PDB entry 1J07 | X-ray diffraction, 2.35 A resolution | chains A and B

== Chain A (and B) ==
Molecule: acetylcholinesterase
Organism: Mus musculus
Notes: EC 3.1.1.7; fragment: catalytic domain; chain B of this document is another copy of the same molecule, construct and numbering; everything in this record applies to it too
Reference sequence: P21836 (ACES_MOUSE); residues 1-543 here correspond to UniProt positions 32-574 (UniProt number = residue number + 31)
Sequence (543 residues; each row starts with the number of its first residue):
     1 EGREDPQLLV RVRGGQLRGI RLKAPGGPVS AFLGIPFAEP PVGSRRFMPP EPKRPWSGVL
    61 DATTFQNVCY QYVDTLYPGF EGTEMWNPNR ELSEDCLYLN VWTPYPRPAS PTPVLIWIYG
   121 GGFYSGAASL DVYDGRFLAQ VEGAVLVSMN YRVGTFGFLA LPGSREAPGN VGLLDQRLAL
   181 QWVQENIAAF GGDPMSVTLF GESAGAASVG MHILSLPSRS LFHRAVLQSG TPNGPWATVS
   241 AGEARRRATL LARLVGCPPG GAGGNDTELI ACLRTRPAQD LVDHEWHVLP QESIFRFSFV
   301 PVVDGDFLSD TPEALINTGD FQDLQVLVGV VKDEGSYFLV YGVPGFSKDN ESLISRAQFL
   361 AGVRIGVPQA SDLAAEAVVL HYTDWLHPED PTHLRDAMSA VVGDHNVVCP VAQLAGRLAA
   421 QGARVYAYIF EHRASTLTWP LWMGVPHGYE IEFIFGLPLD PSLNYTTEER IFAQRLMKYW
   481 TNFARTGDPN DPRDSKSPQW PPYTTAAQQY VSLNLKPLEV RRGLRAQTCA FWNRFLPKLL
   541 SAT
Not modelled in the structure: 259-264, 543 (chain B: 1-3, 259-264)
Cystine bridges: C69-C96, C257-C272, C409-C529
Covalently attached groups: glycan linked to N350; N-acetylglucosamine (NAG) linked to N464
Small-molecule neighbours:
  - carbonate ion (CO3): G120, G121, G122, S203, A204, W236, F295, F297, F338, H447
  - decidium (DCU; 3,8-diamino-5,10'-(trimethylammonium)decyl-6-phenyl phenanthridinium): Y72, D283, W286, H287, L289, P290, Q291, E292, S293, Y341
Curated features (UniProtKB/Swiss-Prot):
  - active site: S203 (Acyl-ester intermediate), E334 (Charge relay system), H447 (Charge relay system)
  - glycosylation (N-linked (GlcNAc...) asparagine): N265, N350, N464
Reported in the primary citation:
  - catalytic residues: S203, E334 (citing earlier work)
  - catalytic residues: H447
  - post-translational modification sites: N350, N464
  - binding site for decidium: Y124, W286, H287, L289, P290 to F299, Y341

== Interface between chain A and chain B ==
Residue-residue contacts (35):
  E376(A) with K538(B)
  A377(A) with F535(B), hydrophobic
  L380(A) with F535(B), hydrophobic
  H381(A) with Q527(B)
  T383(A) with Q527(B), hydrogen bond (backbone-side chain)
  D384(A) with Q527(B)
  W385(A) with Q508(B), hydrogen bond (backbone-side chain); A526(B), hydrophobic; Q527(B), hydrogen bond (backbone-side chain); A530(B); R534(B)
  L386(A) with A506(B); Q508(B); R522(B); G523(B)
  H387(A) with R522(B)
  Q508(A) with W385(B), hydrogen bond (side chain-backbone); L386(B)
  R522(A) with L386(B); H387(B)
  G523(A) with L386(B)
  A526(A) with W385(B)
  Q527(A) with H381(B); T383(B), hydrogen bond (side chain-backbone); D384(B); W385(B), hydrogen bond (side chain-backbone)
  A530(A) with W385(B)
  R534(A) with L380(B); W385(B)
  F535(A) with A377(B), hydrophobic; L380(B); F535(B), hydrophobic
  K538(A) with L373(B); E376(B)
  A542(A) with T543(B)
Other interface residues (no listed pair), chain A (22 interface residues in all): L373, A506, L539
Other interface residues (no listed pair), chain B (23 interface residues in all): A507, L539

== Summary ==
22 residues of chain A face 23 of chain B across their interface; the contacts include 6 hydrogen bonds. Polar
pairs include T383(A)-Q527(B), W385(A)-Q508(B) and W385(A)-Q527(B). Chain A binds carbonate ion and decidium.
The paper reports catalytic residues S203(A), E334(A) and H447(A); a binding site for decidium at Y124(A),
W286(A) and H287(A) among others.
Both chains are acetylcholinesterase (Mus musculus). Entry 1J07 (Crystal structure of the mouse
acetylcholinesterase-decidium complex) was determined by X-ray diffraction (same publication as 1J06, 1N5M,
1N5R and 1KU6).
